9CD2 - chains A and B; structure by X-ray diffraction, 1.87 A resolution.

Chain A:
Molecule: ZDHYS365 multi-ubiquitin domain protein
From: Escherichia coli
UniProtKB: A0AAE5BEA3 (A0AAE5BEA3_ECOLX); residue numbers follow UniProt; this construct covers 2-220
Chain sequence (222 residues; numbered -1 to 220; the number before each row is that of its first residue; numbers below 1 keep their minus sign (Ser-1 is residue -1)):
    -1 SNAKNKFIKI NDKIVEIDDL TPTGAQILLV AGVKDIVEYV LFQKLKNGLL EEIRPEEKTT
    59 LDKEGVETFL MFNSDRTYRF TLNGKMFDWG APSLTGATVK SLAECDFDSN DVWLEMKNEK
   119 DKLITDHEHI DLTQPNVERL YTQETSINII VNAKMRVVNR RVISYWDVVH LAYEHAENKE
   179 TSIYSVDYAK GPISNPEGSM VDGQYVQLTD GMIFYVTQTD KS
Unresolved in the structure: -1 to 2, 220
Sequence notes: expression tag (-1 to 1)
Modified residues: Lys11, Lys42, Lys118, Lys152 (N-dimethyl-lysine; MLY)
Metal / ion sites: Ca2+ site 1: Asp73 (shared with Leu130(B), Gln132(B), Asn134(B), Glu136(B) of chain B); Ca2+ site 2: Leu130, Gln132, Asn134, Glu136 (shared with Asp73(B) of chain B)
What the authors report for this chain:
  - Ca2+ coordination: Glu136

Chain B:
Molecule: ZDHYS365 multi-ubiquitin domain protein
From: Escherichia coli
UniProtKB: A0AAE5BEA3 (A0AAE5BEA3_ECOLX); residues 2-220 here = UniProt positions 2-220
Chain sequence (222 residues; numbered -1 to 220; the number before each row is that of its first residue; numbers below 1 keep their minus sign (Ser-1 is residue -1)):
    -1 SNAKNKFIKI NDKIVEIDDL TPTGAQILLV AGVKDIVEYV LFQKLKNGLL EEIRPEEKTT
    59 LDKEGVETFL MFNSDRTYRF TLNGKMFDWG APSLTGATVK SLAECDFDSN DVWLEMKNEK
   119 DKLITDHEHI DLTQPNVERL YTQETSINII VNAKMRVVNR RVISYWDVVH LAYEHAENKE
   179 TSIYSVDYAK GPISNPEGSM VDGQYVQLTD GMIFYVTQTD KS
Unresolved in the structure: -1 to 1
Sequence notes: expression tag (-1 to 1)
Modified residues: Lys83, Lys120, Lys152, Lys177, Lys219 (N-dimethyl-lysine; MLY)
Metal / ion sites: Ca2+ site 1: Asp73 (shared with Leu130(A), Gln132(A), Asn134(A), Glu136(A) of chain A); Ca2+ site 2: Leu130, Gln132, Asn134, Glu136 (shared with Asp73(A) of chain A)
What the authors report for this chain:
  - Ca2+ coordination: Asp73

Interface between chain A and chain B:
Pairs across the interface - 52 pairs, chain A then chain B:
  Asp33(A) with Arg137(B), salt bridge
  Val35(A) with Arg77(B), hydrogen bond (backbone-side chain); Thr79(B); Val135(B); Arg137(B)
  Glu36(A) with Arg77(B); Asn134(B), hydrogen bond; Val135(B), hydrogen bond (side chain-backbone); Arg137(B), salt bridge
  Tyr37(A) with Arg77(B), hydrogen bond (backbone-side chain)
  Val38(A) with Arg77(B)
  Arg52(A) with Met84(B), hydrogen bond (side chain-backbone)
  Ser72(A) with Arg77(B), hydrogen bond (backbone-side chain)
  Asp73(A) with Tyr76(B); Arg77(B), hydrogen bond (backbone-backbone); Leu130(B); Gln132(B); Pro133(B); Asn134(B); Val135(B)
  Arg74(A) with Thr75(B); Tyr76(B); Thr131(B), hydrogen bond (side chain-backbone); Gln132(B), hydrogen bond (side chain-backbone)
  Thr75(A) with Arg74(B); Thr75(B), hydrogen bond (backbone-backbone)
  Tyr76(A) with Asp73(B); Arg74(B)
  Arg77(A) with Val35(B), hydrogen bond (side chain-backbone); Glu36(B); Tyr37(B), hydrogen bond (side chain-backbone); Val38(B); Ser72(B), hydrogen bond (side chain-backbone); Asp73(B), hydrogen bond (backbone-backbone); Arg74(B)
  Thr79(A) with Val35(B)
  Met84(A) with Arg52(B), hydrogen bond (backbone-side chain); Pro53(B)
  Asp86(A) with Arg52(B), salt bridge
  Leu130(A) with Asp73(B)
  Thr131(A) with Arg74(B), hydrogen bond (backbone-side chain)
  Gln132(A) with Asp73(B); Arg74(B), hydrogen bond (backbone-side chain)
  Pro133(A) with Asp73(B)
  Asn134(A) with Glu36(B); Asp73(B)
  Val135(A) with Val35(B); Glu36(B), hydrogen bond (backbone-side chain); Asp73(B)
  Arg137(A) with Asp33(B), salt bridge; Val35(B); Glu36(B), salt bridge
Interface residues without a listed pair, chain A (23 interface residues in all): Pro53
Interface residues without a listed pair, chain B (25 interface residues in all): Leu47, Asp86, Lys115

Overview:
23 residues of chain A and 25 residues of chain B are in contact, with 18 hydrogen bonds and 5 salt bridges.
Polar contacts include Asp33(A)-Arg137(B), Glu36(A)-Arg137(B) and Asp86(A)-Arg52(B). Asp73(A), Leu130(B),
Gln132(B), Asn134(B) and Glu136(B) coordinate Ca2+ site 2. The paper reports Ca2+ coordination by Glu136(A)
and Asp73(B).
Here chain A is ZDHYS365 multi-ubiquitin domain protein and chain B is ZDHYS365 multi-ubiquitin domain
protein, both from Escherichia coli. Entry 9CD2 (Structure of E. coli ZDHYS365 multi-ubiquitin domain protein)
was determined by X-ray diffraction (same publication as 8U38, 9D59, 9D5A and 9D5B).
